Entry 6C6L (electron microscopy, 3.50 A resolution); this record covers chains C and B of the 15 polymer chains in the assembly.

[Chain C]
Name: V-type proton ATPase subunit c''
Organism: Saccharomyces cerevisiae (strain ATCC 204508 / S288c)
UniProtKB: P23968 (VATO_YEAST); residues 1-213 here = UniProt positions 1-213
Chain sequence (213 residues; numbered 1 to 213; the number before each row is that of its first residue):
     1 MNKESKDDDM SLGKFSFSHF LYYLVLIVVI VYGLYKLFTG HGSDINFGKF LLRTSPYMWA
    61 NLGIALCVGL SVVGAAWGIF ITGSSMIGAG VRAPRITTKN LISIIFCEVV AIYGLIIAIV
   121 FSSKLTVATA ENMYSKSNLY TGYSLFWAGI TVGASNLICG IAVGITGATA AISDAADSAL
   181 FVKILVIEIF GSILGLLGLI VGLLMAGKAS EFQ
Not modelled in the structure: 1-13
Curated features (UniProtKB/Swiss-Prot):
  - site: Glu108 (Essential for proton translocation)
  - mutagenesis: Glu108 (E108D: Partial inactivation; E108L/Q/V: Inactivation)

[Chain B]
Name: V-type proton ATPase subunit d
Organism: Saccharomyces cerevisiae (strain ATCC 204508 / S288c)
UniProtKB: P32366 (VA0D_YEAST); residues 1-345 here = UniProt positions 1-345
Chain sequence (345 residues; numbered 1 to 345; the number before each row is that of its first residue):
     1 MEGVYFNIDN GFIEGVVRGY RNGLLSNNQY INLTQCDTLE DLKLQLSSTD YGNFLSSVSS
    61 ESLTTSLIQE YASSKLYHEF NYIRDQSSGS TRKFMDYITY GYMIDNVALM ITGTIHDRDK
   121 GEILQRCHPL GWFDTLPTLS VATDLESLYE TVLVDTPLAP YFKNCFDTAE ELDDMNIEII
   181 RNKLYKAYLE DFYNFVTEEI PEPAKECMQT LLGFEADRRS INIALNSLQS SDIDPDLKSD
   241 LLPNIGKLYP LATFHLAQAQ DFEGVRAALA NVYEYRGFLE TGNLEDHFYQ LEMELCRDAF
   301 TQQFAISTVW AWMKSKEQEV RNITWIAECI AQNQRERINN YISVY
Not modelled in the structure: 1
Curated features (UniProtKB/Swiss-Prot):
  - modified residue: Met1 (N-acetylmethionine)

[Chain C / chain B interface]
Contacting residue pairs - 23 pairs, chain C then chain B:
  Trp77(C) with Val4(B)
  Phe80(C) with Asn7(B); Ile8(B), hydrophobic
  Ile81(C) with Val4(B); Asn7(B)
  Ser84(C) with Gly11(B); Phe12(B), hydrogen bond (side chain-backbone)
  Ile87(C) with Phe12(B)
  Gly88(C) with Gly15(B); Val16(B)
  Ala89(C) with Gly15(B), hydrogen bond (backbone-backbone)
  Val91(C) with Val16(B), hydrophobic
  Arg92(C) with Gly19(B); Asn22(B), hydrogen bond; Gly23(B); Asp50(B), salt bridge
  Ile161(C) with Val4(B), hydrophobic
  Ile165(C) with Phe304(B), hydrophobic
  Thr169(C) with Gln303(B)
  Ile172(C) with Arg18(B); Gln303(B)
  Ala175(C) with Asn22(B)
  Ala176(C) with Asn22(B)
Interface residues without a listed pair, chain C (17 interface residues in all): Ser85, Ala168
Interface residues without a listed pair, chain B (15 interface residues in all): Glu14
From the paper, about this interface:
  - specific contacts: Arg92(C)-Asp50(B) (salt bridge)

[In short]
The interface between chain C and chain B involves 17 residues on one side and 15 on the other; the contacts
include 3 hydrogen bonds and 1 salt bridge. Among the polar pairs are Arg92(C)-Asp50(B), Ser84(C)-Phe12(B) and
Arg92(C)-Asn22(B). The authors report a salt bridge between Arg92(C) and Asp50(B).
Here chain C is V-type proton ATPase subunit c'' and chain B is V-type proton ATPase subunit d, both from
Saccharomyces cerevisiae (strain ATCC 204508 / S288c). Entry 6C6L (Yeast Vacuolar ATPase Vo in lipid nanodisc)
was determined by electron microscopy.
